3I4N - chains B and C of the 15 polymer chains in the assembly; structure by X-ray diffraction, 3.90 A resolution.

[Chain B]
Molecule: DNA-directed RNA polymerase II subunit RPB2
From: Saccharomyces cerevisiae
Notes: EC 2.7.7.6
UniProt: P08518 (RPB2_YEAST); numbering as in UniProt (aligned over 1-1224)
Sequence (1224 residues; each row starts with the number of its first residue):
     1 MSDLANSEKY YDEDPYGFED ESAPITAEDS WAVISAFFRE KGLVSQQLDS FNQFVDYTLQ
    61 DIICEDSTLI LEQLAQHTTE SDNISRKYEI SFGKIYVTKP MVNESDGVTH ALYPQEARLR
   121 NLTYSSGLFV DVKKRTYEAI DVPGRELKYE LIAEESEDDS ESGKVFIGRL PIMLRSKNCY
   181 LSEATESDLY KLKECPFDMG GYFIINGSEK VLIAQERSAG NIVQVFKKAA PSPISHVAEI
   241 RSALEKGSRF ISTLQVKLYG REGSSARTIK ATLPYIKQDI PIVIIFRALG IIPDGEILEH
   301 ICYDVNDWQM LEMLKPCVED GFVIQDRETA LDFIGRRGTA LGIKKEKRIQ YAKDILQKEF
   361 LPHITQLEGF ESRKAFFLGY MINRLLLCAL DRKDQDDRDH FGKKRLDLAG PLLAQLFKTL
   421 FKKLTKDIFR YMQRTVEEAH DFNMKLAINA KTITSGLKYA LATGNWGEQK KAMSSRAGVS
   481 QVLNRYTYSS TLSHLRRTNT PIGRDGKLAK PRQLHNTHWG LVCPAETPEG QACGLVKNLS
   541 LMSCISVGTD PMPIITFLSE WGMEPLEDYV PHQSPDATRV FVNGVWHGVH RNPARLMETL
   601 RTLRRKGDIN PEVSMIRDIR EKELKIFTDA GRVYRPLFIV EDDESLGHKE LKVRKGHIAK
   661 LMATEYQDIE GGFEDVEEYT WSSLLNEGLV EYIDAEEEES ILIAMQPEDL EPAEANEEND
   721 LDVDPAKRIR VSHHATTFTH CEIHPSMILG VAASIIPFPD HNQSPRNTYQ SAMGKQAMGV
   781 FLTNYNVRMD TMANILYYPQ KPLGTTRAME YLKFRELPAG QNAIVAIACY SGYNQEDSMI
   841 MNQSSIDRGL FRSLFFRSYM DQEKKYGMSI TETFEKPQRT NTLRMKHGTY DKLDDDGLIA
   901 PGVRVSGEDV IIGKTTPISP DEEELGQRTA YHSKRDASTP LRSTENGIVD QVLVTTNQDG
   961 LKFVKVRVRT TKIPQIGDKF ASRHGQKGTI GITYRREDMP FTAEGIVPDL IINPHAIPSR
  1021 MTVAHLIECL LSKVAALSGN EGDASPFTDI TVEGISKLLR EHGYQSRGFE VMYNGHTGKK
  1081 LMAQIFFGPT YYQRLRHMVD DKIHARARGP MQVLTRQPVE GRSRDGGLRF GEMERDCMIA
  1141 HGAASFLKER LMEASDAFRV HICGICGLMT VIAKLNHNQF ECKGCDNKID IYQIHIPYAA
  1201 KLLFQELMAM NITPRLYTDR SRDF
Not modelled in the structure: 1-19, 71-89, 139-163, 438-445, 669-677, 716-721, 920-932
Metal / ion sites: Zn2+: Cys1163, Cys1166, Cys1182, Cys1185

[Chain C]
Molecule: DNA-directed RNA polymerase II subunit RPB3
From: Saccharomyces cerevisiae
UniProt: P16370 (RPB3_YEAST); numbering as in UniProt (aligned over 1-318)
Sequence (324 residues; row label = number of the first residue in the row; numbers below 1 keep their minus sign (His-5 is residue -5)):
    -5 HHHHHHMSEE GPQVKIREAS KDNVDFILSN VDLAMANSLR RVMIAEIPTL AIDSVEVETN
    55 TTVLADEFIA HRLGLIPLQS MDIEQLEYSR DCFCEDHCDK CSVVLTLQAF GESESTTNVY
   115 SKDLVIVSNL MGRNIGHPII QDKEGNGVLI CKLRKGQELK LTCVAKKGIA KEHAKWGPAA
   175 AIEFEYDPWN KLKHTDYWYE QDSAKEWPQS KNCEYEDPPN EGDPFDYKAQ ADTFYMNVES
   235 VGSIPVDQVV VRGIDTLQKK VASILLALTQ MDQDKVNFAS GDNNTASNML GSNEDVMMTG
   295 AEQDPYSNAS QMGNTGSGGY DNAW
Not modelled in the structure: -5 to 0, 271-318
Construct notes: expression tag (-5 to 0)
Metal / ion sites: Zn2+: Cys86, Cys88, Cys92, Cys95
UniProt features mapped onto this chain:
  - binding site (Zn(2+)): Cys86, Cys88, Cys92, Cys95
  - modified residue: Ser2 (N-acetylserine)
  - natural variant: Ala30 (A30D: In mutant RPB3-1)
  - mutagenesis: Lys9 (K9E: Transcript termination readthrough)

[How chain B and chain C interact]
Residue-residue contacts (80; chain B residue first):
  Asn786(B) - Val57(C)
  Tyr797(B) - Glu61(C)
  Tyr797(B) - Phe62(C)
  Tyr798(B) - Phe62(C)
  Tyr798(B) - His65(C)
  Tyr798(B) - Arg66(C)  hydrogen bond
  Ser844(B) - Ala168(C)
  Asp847(B) - His65(C)
  Asp847(B) - His167(C)  salt bridge
  Asp847(B) - Ala168(C)  hydrogen bond (side chain-backbone)
  Arg848(B) - His65(C)  hydrogen bond (backbone-side chain)
  Arg848(B) - Leu69(C)
  Arg848(B) - Ala168(C)
  Gly849(B) - His65(C)
  Arg852(B) - His65(C)  hydrogen bond
  Ile948(B) - Glu61(C)
  Arg969(B) - Ala59(C)
  Arg969(B) - Asp60(C)  salt bridge
  Arg969(B) - Glu61(C)  salt bridge
  Thr971(B) - Glu61(C)  hydrogen bond
  Arg995(B) - Lys165(C)
  Arg996(B) - Arg34(C)  hydrogen bond (backbone-side chain)
  Arg996(B) - Ile38(C)
  Arg996(B) - Ala173(C)
  Arg996(B) - Ala174(C)  hydrogen bond (side chain-backbone)
  Arg996(B) - Ala175(C)
  Glu997(B) - Arg34(C)
  Glu997(B) - Arg35(C)  hydrogen bond (backbone-side chain)
  Glu997(B) - Ala39(C)
  Asp998(B) - Arg35(C)  salt bridge
  Phe1001(B) - Arg34(C)
  Phe1001(B) - Phe178(C)  hydrophobic
  Ala1003(B) - Glu177(C)
  Ala1003(B) - Phe178(C)  hydrogen bond (backbone-backbone)
  Glu1004(B) - Glu177(C)
  Gly1005(B) - Ile176(C)
  Arg1060(B) - Lys199(C)  hydrogen bond (side chain-backbone)
  Arg1060(B) - Glu200(C)
  Arg1060(B) - Pro202(C)
  Gly1063(B) - Pro202(C)
  Tyr1064(B) - Pro202(C)
  Gln1065(B) - Glu200(C)
  Gln1065(B) - Trp201(C)
  Gln1065(B) - Pro202(C)
  Arg1067(B) - Trp192(C)
  Arg1067(B) - Glu194(C)  salt bridge
  Phe1069(B) - Trp192(C)  hydrophobic
  Phe1069(B) - Trp201(C)
  Glu1070(B) - Trp201(C)
  Val1071(B) - Thr189(C)
  Tyr1073(B) - Phe178(C)
  Tyr1073(B) - Glu179(C)
  Tyr1073(B) - Tyr180(C)  hydrophobic
  Gly1075(B) - Asn31(C)  hydrogen bond (backbone-side chain)
  Gly1075(B) - Arg34(C)
  Gly1075(B) - Arg35(C)
  His1076(B) - Asn31(C)  hydrogen bond (backbone-side chain)
  His1076(B) - Arg35(C)
  Thr1077(B) - Leu27(C)
  Thr1077(B) - Asn31(C)
  Gly1078(B) - Leu27(C)
  Gly1078(B) - Asn31(C)
  Gly1078(B) - Tyr180(C)
  Lys1079(B) - Leu27(C)
  Lys1079(B) - Tyr180(C)
  Lys1080(B) - Tyr180(C)  hydrogen bond (backbone-side chain)
  Lys1080(B) - Asp181(C)  hydrogen bond (side chain-backbone)
  Lys1080(B) - Asn184(C)
  Lys1080(B) - His188(C)
  Lys1080(B) - Thr189(C)
  Leu1081(B) - His188(C)
  Leu1081(B) - Thr189(C)
  Met1082(B) - Lys187(C)
  Met1082(B) - His188(C)  hydrogen bond (backbone-backbone)
  Met1082(B) - Thr189(C)  hydrogen bond (side chain-backbone)
  Met1082(B) - Asp190(C)  hydrogen bond (backbone-backbone)
  Gln1084(B) - Thr189(C)
  Gln1084(B) - Asp190(C)
  Gln1084(B) - Tyr191(C)  hydrogen bond (side chain-backbone)
  Gln1084(B) - Trp201(C)
Interface residues without a listed pair, chain B (40 interface residues in all): Thr970, Met999, Ser1066
Interface residues without a listed pair, chain C (40 interface residues in all): Ala28, Ala164

[Summary]
Chain B and chain C each contribute 40 residues to their interface, with 18 hydrogen bonds and 5 salt bridges.
Polar pairs include Asp847(B)-His167(C), Arg969(B)-Asp60(C) and Arg969(B)-Glu61(C). From UniProt: 4
Zn2+-binding residues and one mutagenesis site on chain C.
Chain B is DNA-directed RNA polymerase II subunit RPB2 and chain C is DNA-directed RNA polymerase II subunit
RPB3, both from Saccharomyces cerevisiae; the structure, 8-oxoguanine containing RNA polymerase II elongation
complex E, was determined by X-ray diffraction, deposited together with 3I4M.
